6HEL - chains A and B; structure by X-ray diffraction, 2.94 A resolution.

# Chain A (and B)
Molecule: Ubiquitin carboxyl-terminal hydrolase 25
Source organism: Homo sapiens
Notes: EC 3.4.19.12; chain B of this document is another copy of the same molecule, construct and numbering; everything in this record applies to it too
Reference sequence: Q9UHP3 (UBP25_HUMAN); numbering as in UniProt (aligned over 157-714)
Amino-acid sequence (560 residues; row label = number of the first residue in the row):
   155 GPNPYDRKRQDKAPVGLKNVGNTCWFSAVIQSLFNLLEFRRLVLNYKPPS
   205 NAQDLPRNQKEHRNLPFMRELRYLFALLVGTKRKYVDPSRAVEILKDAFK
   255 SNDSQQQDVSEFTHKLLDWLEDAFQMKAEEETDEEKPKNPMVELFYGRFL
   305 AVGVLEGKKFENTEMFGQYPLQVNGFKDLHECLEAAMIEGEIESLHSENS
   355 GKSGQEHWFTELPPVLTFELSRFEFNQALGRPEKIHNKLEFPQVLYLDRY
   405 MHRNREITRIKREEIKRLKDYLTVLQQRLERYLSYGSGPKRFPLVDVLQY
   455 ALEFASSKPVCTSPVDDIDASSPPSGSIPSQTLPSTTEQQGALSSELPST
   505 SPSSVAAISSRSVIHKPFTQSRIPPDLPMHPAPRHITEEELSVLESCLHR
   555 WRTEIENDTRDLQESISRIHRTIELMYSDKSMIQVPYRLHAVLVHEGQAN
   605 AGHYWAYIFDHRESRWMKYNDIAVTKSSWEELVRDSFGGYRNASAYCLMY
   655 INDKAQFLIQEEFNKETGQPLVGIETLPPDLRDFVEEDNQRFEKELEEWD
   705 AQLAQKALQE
Disordered / not traced: 155-157, 206-216, 252-259, 288-291, 346-357, 471-514, 673, 703-714 (chain B: 155-157, 206-215, 252-261, 288-291, 346-357, 472-514, 672-673, 702-714)
Sequence notes: expression tag (155-156)
Curated features (UniProtKB/Swiss-Prot):
  - active site: Cys-178, His-599, His-607
  - natural variant: Met-586 (M586V: In EIG19; uncertain significance)
  - mutagenesis: Cys-178 (C178S: Abrogates deubiquitinating activity. No effect on homo- or oligomerization)
Reported in the primary citation:
  - catalytic residues: Cys-178
  - self-association interface (contacts with another copy of this molecule): His-519 to Gln-524, Leu-548
  - mutagenesis - L548E/L552E: increased catalytic activity
  - mutagenesis - Q524S: increased catalytic activity on Ub-KG-TAMRA

# How chain A and chain B interact
Pairs across the interface - 71 pairs, chain A then chain B:
  Tyr-425(A) with Val-469(B)
  Leu-429(A) with Val-469(B), hydrophobic
  Arg-432(A) with Val-469(B); Asp-470(B); Asp-471(B); His-534(B)
  Arg-435(A) with Pro-535(B)
  Tyr-436(A) with His-534(B), hydrogen bond
  Tyr-439(A) with Tyr-454(B); Glu-457(B); Phe-458(B), hydrogen bond (side chain-backbone); Ser-461(B)
  Gly-440(A) with Tyr-454(B)
  Ser-441(A) with Tyr-454(B); Glu-457(B), hydrogen bond
  Gly-442(A) with Tyr-454(B), hydrogen bond (backbone-side chain)
  Lys-444(A) with Tyr-454(B), hydrogen bond (backbone-side chain)
  Phe-446(A) with Phe-446(B), hydrophobic; Asp-450(B); Tyr-454(B), hydrophobic
  Leu-448(A) with Phe-458(B), hydrophobic
  Asp-450(A) with Phe-446(B)
  Gln-453(A) with Ser-441(B)
  Tyr-454(A) with Tyr-439(B); Gly-440(B); Ser-441(B); Gly-442(B), hydrogen bond (side chain-backbone); Lys-444(B), hydrogen bond (side chain-backbone); Phe-446(B), hydrophobic
  Glu-457(A) with Tyr-439(B); Ser-441(B), hydrogen bond
  Phe-458(A) with Tyr-439(B), hydrogen bond (backbone-side chain); Leu-448(B), hydrophobic
  Ser-467(A) with Asp-562(B)
  Pro-468(A) with Arg-432(B), hydrogen bond (backbone-side chain); Leu-566(B), hydrophobic
  Asp-470(A) with Arg-432(B)
  Met-533(A) with Arg-435(B)
  His-534(A) with Arg-432(B); Arg-435(B); Tyr-436(B)
  Pro-535(A) with Arg-435(B); Tyr-436(B)
  Pro-537(A) with Trp-555(B)
  Arg-538(A) with Glu-558(B), salt bridge; Asp-562(B), salt bridge
  His-539(A) with Arg-554(B), hydrogen bond (backbone-side chain); Trp-555(B)
  Ile-540(A) with Arg-554(B); Trp-555(B), hydrophobic
  Glu-544(A) with Val-547(B); Cys-551(B), hydrogen bond; Arg-554(B), salt bridge
  Val-547(A) with Glu-544(B); Val-547(B), hydrophobic
  Leu-548(A) with Leu-548(B), hydrophobic; Trp-555(B), hydrophobic
  Cys-551(A) with Leu-548(B), hydrophobic
  Arg-554(A) with His-539(B), hydrogen bond; Thr-541(B); Glu-544(B), salt bridge
  Trp-555(A) with Phe-458(B), hydrophobic; Pro-537(B); His-539(B), hydrogen bond; Glu-544(B); Leu-548(B), hydrophobic
  Glu-558(A) with Arg-538(B), salt bridge; His-539(B), salt bridge
  Asp-562(A) with Pro-468(B); Arg-538(B), salt bridge
  Leu-566(A) with Val-469(B), hydrophobic
Other interface residues (no listed pair), chain A (46 interface residues in all): Pro-443, Pro-447, Val-451, Leu-452, Ala-455, Ala-459, Ser-461, Val-469, Thr-541, Ile-559
Other interface residues (no listed pair), chain B (43 interface residues in all): Pro-443, Pro-447, Val-451, Leu-452, Ala-455, Ala-459, Met-533, Ile-540, Asp-565

# Overview
The interface between chain A and chain B involves 46 residues on one side and 43 on the other; the contacts
include 14 hydrogen bonds and 7 salt bridges. Polar pairs include Arg-538(A)/Glu-558(B), Arg-538(A)/Asp-562(B)
and Glu-544(A)/Arg-554(B). From the paper: the catalytic residue Cys-178(A); L548E/L552E of chain A increase
catalytic activity.
Chain A and chain B are both Ubiquitin carboxyl-terminal hydrolase 25 (Homo sapiens); the structure, Structure
of human USP25, was determined by X-ray diffraction together with 6HEH, 6HEJ and 6HEM from the same study.
